5Y7Q - chains A and B of the 4 polymer chains in the assembly; structure by X-ray diffraction, 2.70 A resolution.

[Chain A]
Molecule: Fanconi-associated nuclease 1 homolog
Source organism: Pseudomonas aeruginosa (strain ATCC 15692 / DSM 22644 / CIP 104116 / JCM 14847 / LMG 12228 / 1C / PRS 101 / PAO1)
Notes: EC 3.1.4.1
UniProt: Q9I2N0 (FAN1_PSEAE); residue numbers follow UniProt; this construct covers 1-559
Amino-acid sequence (580 residues; row label = number of the first residue in the row; numbers below 1 keep their minus sign (Met-20 is residue -20)):
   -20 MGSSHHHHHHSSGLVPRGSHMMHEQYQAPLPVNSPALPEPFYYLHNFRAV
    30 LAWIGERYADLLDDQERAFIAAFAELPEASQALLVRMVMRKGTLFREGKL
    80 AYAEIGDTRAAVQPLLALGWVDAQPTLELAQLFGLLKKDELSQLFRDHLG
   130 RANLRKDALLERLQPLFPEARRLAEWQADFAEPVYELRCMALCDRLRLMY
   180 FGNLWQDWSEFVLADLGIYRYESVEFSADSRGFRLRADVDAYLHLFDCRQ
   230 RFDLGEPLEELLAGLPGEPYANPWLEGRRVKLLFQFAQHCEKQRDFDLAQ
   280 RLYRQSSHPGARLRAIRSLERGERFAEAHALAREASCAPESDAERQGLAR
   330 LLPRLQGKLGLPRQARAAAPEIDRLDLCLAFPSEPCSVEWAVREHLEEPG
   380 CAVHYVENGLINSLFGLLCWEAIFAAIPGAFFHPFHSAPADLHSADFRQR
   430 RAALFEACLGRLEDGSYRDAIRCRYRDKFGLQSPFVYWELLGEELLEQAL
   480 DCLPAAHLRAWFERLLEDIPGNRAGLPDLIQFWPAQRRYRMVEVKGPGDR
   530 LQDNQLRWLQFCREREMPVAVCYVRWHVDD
Disordered / not traced: -20 to 13
Sequence notes: initiating methionine (-20); expression tag (-19 to 0)
Curated features (UniProtKB/Swiss-Prot):
  - binding site (Mn(2+)): Glu386, Asp507, Glu522, Val523
  - mutagenesis: Arg65 to Arg69 (Impaired ability to incise a 5' flap structure), Trp184 (W184A: No effect on nuclease activity), Val191 to Ile197 (Decreased nuclease activity), Val191 to Leu192 (Decreased nuclease activity), Trp253 (W253P: Weak nuclease activity), Leu421 (L421R: Strongly decreased nuclease activity), Asp507 (D507A: Loss of nuclease activity), Glu522 (E522A: Loss of nuclease activity), Lys524 (K524A: Loss of nuclease activity), Gln534 (Q534A: Loss of function)
Reported in the primary citation:
  - conformationally variable residues (order/disorder transition): Ala15, Leu16
  - binding site for the 10-nt DNA strand: Pro14 to Tyr21, Arg65, Leu195
  - catalytic residues: Asp507
  - mutagenesis - R228A: unchanged catalytic activity
  - mutagenesis - R228A/K260A, K260A: decreased catalytic activity on ICL-9/G3
  - mutagenesis - R228A/K260A, K260A: decreased catalytic activity on ICL-3/G3

[Chain B]
Molecule: 13-nt DNA strand
Sequence (13 nucleotides; row label = number of the first residue in the row):
     2 TTCACACATTCAA
Disordered / not traced: 2-7

[Chain A / chain B interface]
Pairs across the interface (4; chain A residue first):
  Asp528(A) with DA9(B), phosphate contact; DT10(B), phosphate contact
  Arg529(A) with DT11(B), base contact
  Gln531(A) with DC8(B), sugar contact
Other interface residues (no listed pair), chain A (4 interface residues in all): Gly527
Other interface residues (no listed pair), chain B (5 interface residues in all): DC12

[Summary]
Chain A and chain B form an interface of 4 and 5 residues respectively. Curated annotation (UniProt) lists 4
Mn2+-binding residues and 19 mutagenesis sites on chain A. The paper reports the catalytic residue Asp507(A);
R228A/K260A and K260A of chain A reduce catalytic activity on ICL-9/G3.
Here chain A is Fanconi-associated nuclease 1 homolog (Pseudomonas aeruginosa (strain ATCC 15692 / DSM 22644 /
CIP 104116 / JCM 14847 / LMG 12228 / 1C / PRS 101 / PAO1)) and chain B is a 13-nt DNA strand. Entry 5Y7Q
(Crystal structure of paFAN1 bound to 2nt 5'flap DNA with gap) was determined by X-ray diffraction together
with 5Y7G and 5Z6W from the same study.
